PDB entry 6N6P | X-ray diffraction, 1.95 A resolution | chain A

Chain A:
Name: Iron hydrogenase 1
Organism: Clostridium pasteurianum
Notes: EC 1.12.7.2
UniProt: P29166 (PHF1_CLOPA); residue numbers follow UniProt; this construct covers 1-574
Sequence (574 residues; row label = number of the first residue in the row):
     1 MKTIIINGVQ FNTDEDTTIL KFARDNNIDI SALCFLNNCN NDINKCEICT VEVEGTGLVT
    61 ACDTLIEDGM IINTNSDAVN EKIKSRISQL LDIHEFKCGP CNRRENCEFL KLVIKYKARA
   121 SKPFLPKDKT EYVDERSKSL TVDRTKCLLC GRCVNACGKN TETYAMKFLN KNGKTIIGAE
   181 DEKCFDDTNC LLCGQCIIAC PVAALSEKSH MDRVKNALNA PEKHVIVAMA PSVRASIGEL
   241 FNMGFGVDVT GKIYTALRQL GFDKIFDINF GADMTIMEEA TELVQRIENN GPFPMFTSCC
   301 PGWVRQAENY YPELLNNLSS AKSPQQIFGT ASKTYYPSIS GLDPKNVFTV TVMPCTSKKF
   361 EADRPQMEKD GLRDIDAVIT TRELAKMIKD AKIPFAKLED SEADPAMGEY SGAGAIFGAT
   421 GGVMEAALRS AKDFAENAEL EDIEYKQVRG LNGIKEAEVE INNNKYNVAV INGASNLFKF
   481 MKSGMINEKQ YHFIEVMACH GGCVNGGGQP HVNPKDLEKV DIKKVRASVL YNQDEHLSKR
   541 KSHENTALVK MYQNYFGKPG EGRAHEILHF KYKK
Ion coordination: 2Fe-2S cluster Fe: Cys-34, Cys-46, Cys-49, Cys-62; 4Fe-4S cluster Fe site 1: His-94, Cys-98, Cys-101, Cys-107; 4Fe-4S cluster Fe site 2: Cys-147, Cys-150, Cys-153, Cys-200; 4Fe-4S cluster Fe site 3: Cys-157, Cys-190, Cys-193, Cys-196; 4Fe-4S cluster Fe site 4: Cys-300, Cys-355, Cys-499, Cys-503; Fe ion near Cys-503 (its only coordinating residue here)
Small-molecule neighbours:
  - 402 (dicarbonyl[bis(cyanide-kappaC)]-mu-(iminodimethanethiolatato-1kappaS:2kappaS)-mu-(oxomethylidene)diiron(2+)): Ala-230, Pro-231, Ser-232, Ile-268, Ala-272, Cys-299, Cys-300, Ser-323, Pro-324, Gln-325, Met-353, Pro-354, Cys-355, Lys-358, Phe-417, Gly-418, Val-423, Met-497, Cys-503
  - 2Fe-2S cluster (FES): Ala-32, Leu-33, Cys-34, Phe-35, Asn-40, Lys-45, Cys-46, Glu-47, Cys-49, Thr-60, Cys-62
  - 4Fe-4S cluster (SF4), molecule 1: His-94, Glu-95, Phe-96, Lys-97, Cys-98, Cys-101, Arg-103, Arg-104, Cys-107, Phe-109, Leu-110, Lys-146, Val-202, Ala-203
  - 4Fe-4S cluster (SF4), molecule 2: Leu-140, Cys-157, Thr-161, Thr-163, Ala-165, Met-166, Phe-185, Cys-190, Leu-191, Leu-192, Cys-193, Gly-194, Gln-195, Cys-196
  - 4Fe-4S cluster (SF4), molecule 3: Cys-147, Leu-148, Leu-149, Cys-150, Gly-151, Arg-152, Cys-153, Ile-177, Ala-199, Cys-200, Pro-201, Val-202, Ala-204, Leu-205
  - 4Fe-4S cluster (SF4), molecule 4: Cys-193, Cys-299, Cys-300, Pro-301, Gly-302, Pro-354, Cys-355, Ser-357, Lys-358, Met-497, Ala-498, Cys-499, Gly-502, Cys-503, Gly-506

In short:
Chain A binds compound 402, 4 copies of 4Fe-4S cluster and 2Fe-2S cluster. The 2Fe-2S cluster Fe site is built
by Cys-34, Cys-46, Cys-49 and Cys-62. The 4Fe-4S cluster Fe site 1 is built by His-94, Cys-98, Cys-101 and
Cys-107.
Chain A is Iron hydrogenase 1 (Clostridium pasteurianum); the structure, Crystal structure of
[FeFe]-hydrogenase in the presence of 7 mM Sodium dithionite, was determined by X-ray diffraction, deposited
together with 6N59 and 6NAC.
